PDB entry 8QU6 | electron microscopy, 3.45 A resolution | chains J and F of the 10 polymer chains in the assembly

== Chain J ==
Protein: RNA polymerase-binding protein RbpA
From: Mycolicibacterium smegmatis MC2 155
Reference sequence: A0QZ11 (RBPA_MYCS2); residue numbers follow UniProt; this construct covers 1-114
Amino-acid sequence (114 residues; row label = number of the first residue in the row):
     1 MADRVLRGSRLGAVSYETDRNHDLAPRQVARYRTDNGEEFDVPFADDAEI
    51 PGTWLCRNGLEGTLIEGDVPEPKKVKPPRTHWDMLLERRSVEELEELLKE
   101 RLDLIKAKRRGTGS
Unresolved in the structure: 1-25, 109-114

== Chain F ==
Protein: RNA polymerase sigma factor SigA
From: Mycolicibacterium smegmatis MC2 155
Reference sequence: A0QW02 (A0QW02_MYCS2); numbering as in UniProt (aligned over 1-466)
Amino-acid sequence (466 residues; numbered 1 to 466; the number before each row is that of its first residue):
     1 MAATKASPATEEPVKRTATKTPAKKAPAKRAAKSAAAKAGGKAPAKKAPA
    51 KRAAKGTAAKPEDGVTDDLEVTDDLEAEPGEDLDVEDTDLELDDLDSDDD
   101 TAVEDEEEEADAATPAVATAKAADDDIDEPSEKDKASGDFVWDEEESEAL
   151 RQARKDAELTASADSVRAYLKQIGKVALLNAEEEVELAKRIEAGLYATQK
   201 LAELAEKGEKLPVQQRRDMQWICRDGDRAKNHLLEANLRLVVSLAKRYTG
   251 RGMAFLDLIQEGNLGLIRAVEKFDYTKGYKFSTYATWWIRQAITRAMADQ
   301 ARTIRIPVHMVEVINKLGRIQRELLQDLGREPTPEELAKEMDITPEKVLE
   351 IQQYAREPISLDQTIGDEGDSQLGDFIEDSEAVVAVDAVSFTLLQDQLQS
   401 VLETLSEREAGVVRLRFGLTDGQPRTLDEIGQVYGVTRERIRQIESKTMS
   451 KLRHPSRSQVLRDYLD
Unresolved in the structure: 1-138, 362-387

== Chain J / chain F interface ==
Contacting residue pairs (33):
  H81(J) - I191(F)
  H81(J) - L195(F)
  H81(J) - K230(F)  hydrogen bond
  H81(J) - E271(F)  salt bridge
  W82(J) - Y196(F)  hydrophobic
  W82(J) - Q199(F)
  M84(J) - E271(F)
  M84(J) - K272(F)
  L85(J) - E192(F)
  R88(J) - E192(F)  salt bridge
  R88(J) - E271(F)  hydrogen bond (side chain-backbone)
  R88(J) - K272(F)
  R88(J) - F273(F)  hydrogen bond (side chain-backbone)
  R88(J) - D274(F)  salt bridge
  R89(J) - E192(F)  salt bridge
  R89(J) - D274(F)  salt bridge
  R89(J) - Y275(F)
  R89(J) - T276(F)  hydrogen bond
  V91(J) - Y196(F)  hydrogen bond (backbone-side chain)
  L94(J) - Y196(F)  hydrophobic
  L97(J) - K189(F)
  L97(J) - Y275(F)
  L98(J) - Y196(F)  hydrophobic
  L98(J) - K200(F)
  L98(J) - M219(F)  hydrophobic
  E100(J) - K189(F)  salt bridge
  R101(J) - R190(F)
  R101(J) - A193(F)
  L102(J) - D218(F)
  L102(J) - I222(F)  hydrophobic
  I105(J) - W221(F)  hydrophobic
  K106(J) - Q214(F)
  K106(J) - D218(F)  salt bridge
Interface residues without a listed pair, chain J (17 interface residues in all): R79, E95
Interface residues without a listed pair, chain F (23 interface residues in all): A197, R268

== In short ==
17 residues of chain J face 23 of chain F across their interface, with 5 hydrogen bonds and 7 salt bridges.
Polar contacts include H81(J)-E271(F), R88(J)-E192(F) and R88(J)-D274(F).
Chain J is RNA polymerase-binding protein RbpA and chain F is RNA polymerase sigma factor SigA, both from
Mycolicibacterium smegmatis MC2 155; the structure, Mycobacterium smegnatis RNA polymerase transcription
initiation complex with SigmaA, RbpA, HelD and an upstream-fork promoter fragment, was determined by electron
microscopy (same publication as 8Q3I, 8QN8, 8QTI, 8R2M, 8R3M, 8R6P and 8R6R).
